5UF5 - chains A and B; structure by X-ray diffraction, 2.40 A resolution.

Chain A (and B):
Name: effector protein SidK
From: Legionella pneumophila
Notes: chain B of this document is another copy of the same molecule, construct and numbering; everything in this record applies to it too
UniProtKB: G8UUS6 (G8UUS6_LEGPN); residue numbers follow UniProt; this construct covers 16-278
Amino-acid sequence (266 residues; each row starts with the number of its first residue):
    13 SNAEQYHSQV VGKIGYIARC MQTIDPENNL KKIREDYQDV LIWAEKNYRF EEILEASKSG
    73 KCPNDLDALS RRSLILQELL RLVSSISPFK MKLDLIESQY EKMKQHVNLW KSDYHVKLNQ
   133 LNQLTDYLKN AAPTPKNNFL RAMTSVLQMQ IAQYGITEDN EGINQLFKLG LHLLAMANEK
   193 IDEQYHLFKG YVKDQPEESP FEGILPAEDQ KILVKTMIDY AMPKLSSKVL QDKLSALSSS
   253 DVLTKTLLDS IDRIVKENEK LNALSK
Unresolved in the structure: 13-15, 274-278
Sequence notes: expression tag (13-15)
From the paper describing this entry:
  - conformationally variable residues (loop rearrangement): Gln117 to Asp125
  - mutagenesis - G24E: decreased expression
  - mutagenesis - G24E, Y28A, F62A, S85E, W122A: unchanged stability
  - mutagenesis - F62A, S85E: increased growth in response to V-ATPase
  - mutagenesis - Y28A, W122A: unchanged growth

Chain A / chain B interface:
Pairs across the interface - 91 pairs, chain A then chain B:
  Glu90(A) - Trp122(B)
  Glu90(A) - Tyr126(B)  hydrogen bond
  Glu90(A) - His127(B)  salt bridge
  Glu90(A) - Leu130(B)
  Arg93(A) - His127(B)
  Arg93(A) - Leu130(B)  hydrogen bond (side chain-backbone)
  Arg93(A) - Asn131(B)  hydrogen bond
  Arg93(A) - Asn134(B)
  Leu94(A) - Leu130(B)  hydrophobic
  Leu94(A) - Ile163(B)  hydrophobic
  Leu94(A) - Ile168(B)  hydrophobic
  Ser97(A) - Leu133(B)
  Ser97(A) - Asn134(B)  hydrogen bond
  Ser97(A) - Gln160(B)  hydrogen bond (backbone-side chain)
  Ile98(A) - Leu133(B)  hydrophobic
  Ile98(A) - Gln160(B)
  Ile98(A) - Ile163(B)  hydrophobic
  Ile98(A) - Ala164(B)  hydrophobic
  Ser99(A) - Gln160(B)
  Phe101(A) - Ser157(B)
  Phe101(A) - Gln160(B)
  Phe101(A) - Met161(B)  hydrophobic
  Phe101(A) - Ala164(B)  hydrophobic
  Phe101(A) - Ile216(B)  hydrophobic
  Lys102(A) - Ala164(B)
  Met103(A) - Ile163(B)
  Met103(A) - Ala164(B)
  Leu107(A) - Ala164(B)
  Leu107(A) - Gln165(B)
  Leu107(A) - Tyr166(B)
  Leu107(A) - Gly167(B)
  Gln111(A) - Gly167(B)
  Gln111(A) - Ile168(B)  hydrogen bond (side chain-backbone)
  Gln111(A) - Thr169(B)  hydrogen bond
  Gln111(A) - Glu170(B)
  Lys114(A) - Thr169(B)
  Lys114(A) - Glu170(B)  salt bridge
  Met115(A) - Tyr126(B)  hydrophobic
  His118(A) - Leu121(B)  hydrogen bond (side chain-backbone)
  His118(A) - Trp122(B)  hydrogen bond (side chain-backbone)
  His118(A) - Ser124(B)
  His118(A) - Asp125(B)
  His118(A) - Tyr126(B)
  Val119(A) - Trp122(B)  hydrophobic
  Val119(A) - Tyr126(B)
  Leu121(A) - His118(B)
  Leu121(A) - Leu121(B)  hydrophobic
  Trp122(A) - Glu90(B)
  Trp122(A) - His118(B)  hydrogen bond (backbone-side chain)
  Trp122(A) - Val119(B)  hydrophobic
  Trp122(A) - Trp122(B)  hydrophobic
  Ser124(A) - His118(B)
  Asp125(A) - His118(B)
  Tyr126(A) - Glu90(B)  hydrogen bond
  Tyr126(A) - Met115(B)
  Tyr126(A) - His118(B)
  Tyr126(A) - Val119(B)
  His127(A) - Glu90(B)  salt bridge
  His127(A) - Arg93(B)
  His127(A) - His118(B)
  Leu130(A) - Glu90(B)
  Leu130(A) - Arg93(B)  hydrogen bond (backbone-side chain)
  Leu130(A) - Leu94(B)  hydrophobic
  Asn131(A) - Arg93(B)  hydrogen bond
  Leu133(A) - Ser97(B)
  Leu133(A) - Ile98(B)  hydrophobic
  Asn134(A) - Arg93(B)
  Asn134(A) - Ser97(B)  hydrogen bond
  Thr137(A) - Ser97(B)
  Ser157(A) - Phe101(B)
  Gln160(A) - Ser97(B)  hydrogen bond (side chain-backbone)
  Gln160(A) - Ile98(B)
  Gln160(A) - Ser99(B)  hydrogen bond (side chain-backbone)
  Gln160(A) - Phe101(B)
  Met161(A) - Phe101(B)  hydrophobic
  Ile163(A) - Leu94(B)  hydrophobic
  Ile163(A) - Ile98(B)  hydrophobic
  Ala164(A) - Ile98(B)  hydrophobic
  Ala164(A) - Phe101(B)  hydrophobic
  Ala164(A) - Lys102(B)
  Ala164(A) - Met103(B)
  Ala164(A) - Leu107(B)
  Gln165(A) - Leu107(B)
  Tyr166(A) - Leu107(B)
  Gly167(A) - Leu107(B)
  Gly167(A) - Gln111(B)
  Ile168(A) - Leu94(B)  hydrophobic
  Ile168(A) - Gln111(B)  hydrogen bond (backbone-side chain)
  Thr169(A) - Gln111(B)  hydrogen bond
  Thr169(A) - Lys114(B)
  Ile216(A) - Phe101(B)  hydrophobic
Other interface residues (no listed pair), chain A (39 interface residues in all): Leu86, Lys104
Other interface residues (no listed pair), chain B (40 interface residues in all): Leu86, Lys104, Thr137

In short:
Chain A and chain B form an interface of 39 and 40 residues respectively; the contacts include 18 hydrogen
bonds and 3 salt bridges. Among the polar pairs are Glu90(A)-His127(B), Lys114(A)-Glu170(B) and
Glu90(A)-Tyr126(B). From the paper: F62A and S85E of chain A increase growth in response to V-ATPase;
conformational variability at Gln117(A); 5 substitutions were tested in all.
Chain A and chain B are both effector protein SidK (Legionella pneumophila); the structure, Structure of the
effector protein SidK (lpg0968) from Legionella pneumophila (domain-swapped dimer), was determined by X-ray
diffraction together with 5VOZ, 5VOX, 5VOY and 5UFK from the same study.
